Entry 7B9F (electron microscopy, 3.00 A resolution); this record covers chains C and B of the 5 polymer chains in the assembly.

[Chain C]
Name: EccC5
Source organism: Mycobacterium xenopi RIVM700367
UniProtKB: I0RZI0 (I0RZI0_MYCXE); numbering as in UniProt (aligned over 1-1392)
Amino-acid sequence (1392 residues; numbered 1 to 1392; the number before each row is that of its first residue):
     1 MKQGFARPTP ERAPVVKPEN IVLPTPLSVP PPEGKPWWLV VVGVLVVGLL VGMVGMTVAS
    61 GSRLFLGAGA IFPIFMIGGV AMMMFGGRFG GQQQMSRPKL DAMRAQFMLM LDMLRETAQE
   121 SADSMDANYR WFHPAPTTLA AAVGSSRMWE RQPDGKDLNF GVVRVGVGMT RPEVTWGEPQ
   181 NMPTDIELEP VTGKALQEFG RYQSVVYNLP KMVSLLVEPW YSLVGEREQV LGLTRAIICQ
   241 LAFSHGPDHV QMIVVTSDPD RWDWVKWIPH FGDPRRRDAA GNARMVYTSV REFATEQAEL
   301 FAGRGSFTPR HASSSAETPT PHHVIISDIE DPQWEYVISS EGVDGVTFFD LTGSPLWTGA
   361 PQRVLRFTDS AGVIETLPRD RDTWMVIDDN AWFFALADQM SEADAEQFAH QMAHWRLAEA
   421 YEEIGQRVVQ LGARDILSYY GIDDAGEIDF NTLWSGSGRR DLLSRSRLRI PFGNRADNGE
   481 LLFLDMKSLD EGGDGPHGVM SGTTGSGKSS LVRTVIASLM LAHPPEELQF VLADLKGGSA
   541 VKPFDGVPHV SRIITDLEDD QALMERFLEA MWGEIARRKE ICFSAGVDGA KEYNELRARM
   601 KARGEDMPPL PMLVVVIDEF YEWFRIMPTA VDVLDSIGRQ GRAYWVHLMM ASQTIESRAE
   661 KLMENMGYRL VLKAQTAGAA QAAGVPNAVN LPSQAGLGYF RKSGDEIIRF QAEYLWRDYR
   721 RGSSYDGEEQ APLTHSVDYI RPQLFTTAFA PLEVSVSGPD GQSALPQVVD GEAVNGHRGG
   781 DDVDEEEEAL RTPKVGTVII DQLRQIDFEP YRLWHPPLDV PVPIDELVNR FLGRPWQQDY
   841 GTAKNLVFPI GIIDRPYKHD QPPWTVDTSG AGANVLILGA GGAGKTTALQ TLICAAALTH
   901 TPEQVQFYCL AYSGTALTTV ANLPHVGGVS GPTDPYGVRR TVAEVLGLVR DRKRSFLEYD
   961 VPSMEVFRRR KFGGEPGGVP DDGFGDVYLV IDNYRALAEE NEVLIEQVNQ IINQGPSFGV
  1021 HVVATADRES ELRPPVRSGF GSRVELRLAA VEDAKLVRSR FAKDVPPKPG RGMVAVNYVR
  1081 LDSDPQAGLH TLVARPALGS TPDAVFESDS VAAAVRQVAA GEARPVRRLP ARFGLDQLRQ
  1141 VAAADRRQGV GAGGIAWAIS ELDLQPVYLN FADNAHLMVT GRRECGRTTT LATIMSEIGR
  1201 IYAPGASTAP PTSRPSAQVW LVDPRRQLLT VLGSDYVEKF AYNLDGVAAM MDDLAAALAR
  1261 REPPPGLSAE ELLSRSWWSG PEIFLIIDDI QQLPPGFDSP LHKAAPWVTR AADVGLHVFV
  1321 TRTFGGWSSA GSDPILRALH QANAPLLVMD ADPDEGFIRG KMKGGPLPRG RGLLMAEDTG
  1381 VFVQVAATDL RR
Not modelled in the structure: 1-12, 37-95, 309-317, 418-1392

[Chain B]
Name: EccB5
Source organism: Mycobacterium xenopi RIVM700367
UniProtKB: I0RZH9 (I0RZH9_MYCXE); residue numbers follow UniProt; this construct covers 1-506
Amino-acid sequence (506 residues; row label = number of the first residue in the row):
     1 MPSEQRGQHR SGYGLGLSTR TQVTGYQFLA RRTAMALTRW RVRMEVEPGR RQVLAVVASV
    61 SAAGVICLGA LLWSFISPSG QMGESPIIAD RDSGALYVRV GDTLYPALNL ASARLIAGRA
   121 ENPHKVRSSQ IAEQPHGPMV GIPGAPSDIS PTSPASSSWL VCDAVTAAQG VGAPASVTVT
   181 VIDGTPDLSG RRHVLSGSDA VVLRYGNDTW VIRQGRRSRI DAANRAVLLP LGLTPEQVKQ
   241 ASPMSRALYD ALPVGPELAV PKVPDAGKPA NFPGAPAPVG AVLVTPQISG PQQYSVVLPD
   301 GVQTISPIVA QILQNAGTPA GSMPVVVAPA TLARMPVVHG LDLSAYPDSP LNVVNMKENP
   361 ATCWWWEKTA GEERARTQVV SGPTVPIATS DTNKVVSLVK ADNTGREADR VYYGPNYANF
   421 VVVTGNDPAA STAESLWLLS KSGVRFGVDN SREARTALGL TSTPSPAPWV ALRLLAPGPM
   481 LSRADALVRH DTLPTDTNPA ELAVPK
Not modelled in the structure: 1-11, 75-506

[Interface between chain C and chain B]
Pairs across the interface (14; chain C residue first):
  Val-29(C) with Thr-21(B)
  Arg-97(C) with Arg-50(B)
  Asp-101(C) with Phe-28(B); Arg-31(B), salt bridge
  Arg-104(C) with Thr-21(B), hydrogen bond (side chain-backbone); Thr-24(B); Gly-25(B); Phe-28(B)
  Ala-105(C) with Phe-28(B)
  Met-108(C) with Arg-32(B)
  Asp-112(C) with Arg-32(B), salt bridge
  Pro-190(C) with Thr-21(B); Gln-22(B)
  Val-191(C) with Gly-25(B)
Also at the interface, not in a pair above, chain C (12 interface residues in all): Leu-100, Leu-109, Glu-189
Also at the interface, not in a pair above, chain B (12 interface residues in all): Leu-29, Val-42, Arg-43, Met-44

[In short]
The chain C/chain B interface involves 12 residues from each chain; the contacts include 1 hydrogen bond and 2
salt bridges. Polar pairs include Asp-101(C)/Arg-31(B), Asp-112(C)/Arg-32(B) and Arg-104(C)/Thr-21(B).
Here chain C is EccC5 and chain B is EccB5, both from Mycobacterium xenopi RIVM700367. Entry 7B9F (Structure
of the mycobacterial ESX-5 Type VII Secretion System hexameric pore complex) was determined by electron
microscopy (same publication as 7B7J and 7B9S).
